PDB entry 2Q2J | X-ray diffraction, 1.65 A resolution | chains A and B

# Chain A (and B)
Protein: Phospholipase A2 homolog 1
Source organism: Bothrops pirajai
Notes: chain B of this document is another copy of the same molecule, construct and numbering; everything in this record applies to it too
Reference sequence: P58399 (PA21B_BOTPI); the author numbering skips numbers that UniProt does not, so the offset changes along the chain: 1-13 = UniProt 1-13; 15-53 = UniProt 14-52; 57-61 = UniProt 53-57; 67-88 = UniProt 58-79; 3 more segments
Chain sequence (121 residues; row label = number of the first residue in the row; note: 12 numbers in that range are skipped by the numbering (no residue carries them; nothing is unmodelled there)):
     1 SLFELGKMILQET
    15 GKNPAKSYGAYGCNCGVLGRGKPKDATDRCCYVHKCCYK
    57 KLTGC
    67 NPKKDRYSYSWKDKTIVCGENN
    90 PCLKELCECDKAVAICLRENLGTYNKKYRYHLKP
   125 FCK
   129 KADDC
Curated features (UniProtKB/Swiss-Prot):
  - region: Lys115, Tyr117 to Pro123, Phe125 to Lys127, Lys129 (Important for membrane-damaging activities in eukaryotes and bacteria)
  - site: Lys115 (Important residue of the cationic membrane-docking site (MDoS)), Arg118 (Important residue of the cationic membrane-docking site (MDoS)), Leu121 (Hydrophobic membrane-disruption site (MDiS)), Lys122 (Cationic membrane-docking site (MDoS)), Phe125 (Hydrophobic membrane-disruption site (MDiS)), Lys129 (Cationic membrane-docking site (MDoS))
Disulfides: Cys27-Cys126, Cys29-Cys45, Cys44-Cys105, Cys50-Cys133, Cys51-Cys98, Cys61-Cys91, Cys84-Cys96

# Chain A / chain B interface
Contacting residue pairs - 20 pairs, chain A then chain B:
  Leu2(A) - Leu32(B)
  Leu2(A) - Gly33(B)
  Gly6(A) - Pro123(B)
  Lys7(A) - Pro123(B)
  Leu10(A) - Leu121(B)  hydrophobic
  Leu10(A) - Pro123(B)  hydrophobic
  Asn17(A) - Tyr119(B)  hydrogen bond (side chain-backbone)
  Asn17(A) - His120(B)  hydrogen bond (side chain-backbone)
  Asn17(A) - Leu121(B)
  Pro18(A) - Leu121(B)
  Ala19(A) - Val31(B)  hydrophobic
  Ala19(A) - Leu32(B)  hydrophobic
  Lys20(A) - Tyr119(B)
  Gly23(A) - Val31(B)
  Val31(A) - Lys69(B)  hydrogen bond (backbone-side chain)
  Leu32(A) - Lys69(B)
  His120(A) - Leu2(B)
  His120(A) - Ala19(B)
  Leu121(A) - Leu2(B)  hydrophobic
  Leu121(A) - Phe3(B)
Interface residues without a listed pair, chain A (15 interface residues in all): Arg72, Lys122
Interface residues without a listed pair, chain B (15 interface residues in all): Ala24, Lys70, Lys122, Lys129

# Overview
Chain A and chain B each contribute 15 residues to their interface, with 3 hydrogen bonds. Among the polar
pairs are Asn17(A)-Tyr119(B), Asn17(A)-His120(B) and Val31(A)-Lys69(B).
Chain A and chain B are both Phospholipase A2 homolog 1 (Bothrops pirajai); the structure, Crystal structure
of PrTX-I, a PLA2 homolog from Bothrops pirajai, was determined by X-ray diffraction (same publication as 3CXI
and 3CYL).
